Entry 6XQN (electron microscopy, 3.30 A resolution); this record covers chains B and I of the 9 polymer chains in the assembly.

== Chain B ==
Protein: Calcium uniporter protein
From: Tribolium castaneum
UniProt: D6WIX5 (D6WIX5_TRICA); residues 166-351 here correspond to UniProt positions 53-238 (UniProt number = residue number - 113)
Amino-acid sequence (203 residues; each row starts with the number of its first residue):
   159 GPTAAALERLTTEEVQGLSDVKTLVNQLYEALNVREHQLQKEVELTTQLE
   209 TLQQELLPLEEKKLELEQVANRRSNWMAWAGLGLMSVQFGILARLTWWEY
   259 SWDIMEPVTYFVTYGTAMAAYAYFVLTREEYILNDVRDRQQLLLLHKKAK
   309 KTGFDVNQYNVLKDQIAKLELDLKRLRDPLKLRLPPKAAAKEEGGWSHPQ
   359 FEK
Not modelled in the structure: 159-174, 301-311, 337-361
Sequence notes: expression tag (159-165, 352-361)
Ion coordination: Ca2+: Glu264 (shared with 1 residue of chain A; 1 residue of chain C; 1 residue of chain D)

== Chain I ==
Protein: Calcium uptake protein 1, mitochondrial
From: Homo sapiens
UniProt: Q9BPX6 (MICU1_HUMAN); numbering as in UniProt (aligned over 94-476)
Amino-acid sequence (394 residues; numbered 86 to 479; the number before each row is that of its first residue):
    86 GPTAAALEPHPEEKKKKRSGFRDRKVMEYENRIRAYSTPDKIFRYFATLK
   136 VISEPGEAEVFMTPEDFVRSITPNEKQPEHLGLDQYIIKRFDGKKISQER
   186 EKFADEGSIFYTLGECGLISFSDYIFLTTVLSTPQRNFEIAFKMFDLNGD
   236 GEVDMEEFEQVQSIIRSQTSMGMRHRDRPTTGNTLKSGLCSALTTYFFGA
   286 DLKGKLTIKNFLEFQRKLQHDVLKLEFERHDPVDGRITERQFGGMLLAYS
   336 GVQSKKLTAMQRQLKKHFKEGKGLTFQEVENFFTFLKNINDVDTALSFYH
   386 MAGASLDKVTMQQVARTVAKVELSDHVCDVVFALFDCDGNGELSNKEFVS
   436 IMKQRLMRGLEKPKDMGFTRLMQAMWKCAQETAWDFALPKQSNW
Not modelled in the structure: 86-104, 138-142, 177-183, 254-274, 445-479
Sequence notes: expression tag (86-93, 477-479)
Swiss-Prot annotation at these positions:
  - region: Lys99 to Lys110 (Polybasic region), Lys126 to Arg129 (K/R-ring), Arg259 to Arg263 (K/R-ring), Arg455 to Gln465 (C-helix region)
  - binding site (Ca(2+)): Asp231, Asn233, Asp235, Glu237, Glu242, Asp421, Asp423, Asn425, Glu427, Glu432
  - modified residue: Ser122 (Phosphoserine), Arg455 (Asymmetric dimethylarginine)
  - natural variant: Arg129 to Gln476 (deletion: In MPXPS), Arg129 (R129P: In MPXPS; uncertain significance), Arg185 (deletion: In MPXPS)
  - mutagenesis: Lys99 to Arg103 (Abolishes interaction with EMRE/SMDT1), Lys99 to Lys102 (Abolishes interaction with EMRE/SMDT1 while maintaining interaction with MICU2), Phe106 (F106A: Slightly decreased ability to inhibit MCU channel activity in absence of calcium), Tyr114 (Y114A: Decreased ability to inhibit MCU channel activity in absence of calcium), Arg117 (R117A: Slightly decreased ability to inhibit MCU channel activity in absence of calcium), Arg119 (R119E: Impaired interaction with MCU; R119K: Does not affect interaction with MCU), Tyr121 (Y121A: Decreased ability to inhibit MCU channel activity in absence of calcium), Lys126 to Arg129 (Abolished ability to inhibit MCU channel activity in absence of calcium; when associated with 259-E--E-263), Lys126 (K126A: Abolished ability to inhibit MCU channel activity in absence of calcium; K126E: Abolished ability to inhibit MCU in absence of calcium), Arg129 (R129A: Decreased ability to inhibit MCU channel activity in absence of calcium), Arg154 (R154K: Does not affect interaction with MCU; R154Q: Impaired interaction with MCU), Arg221 (R221A: Abolishes homooligomerization), 14 further mutagenesis entries in UniProt
What the authors report for this chain:
  - conformationally variable residues (order/disorder transition): Met258 to Leu274

== Interface between chain B and chain I ==
Pairs across the interface (7; chain B residue first):
  Trp255(B) - Arg117(I)
  Glu257(B) - Tyr121(I)  hydrogen bond (backbone-side chain)
  Tyr258(B) - Arg117(I)
  Ser259(B) - Arg117(I)
  Ser259(B) - Tyr121(I)
  Asp261(B) - Ser122(I)  hydrogen bond
  Asp261(B) - Lys126(I)  salt bridge
Other interface residues (no listed pair), chain B (6 interface residues in all): Thr254
Other interface residues (no listed pair), chain I (5 interface residues in all): Ile118
The authors on this interface:
  - specific contacts: Ser122(I)-Asp261(B) (hydrogen bond)
  - interface residues, chain B: Trp255(B), Tyr258(B), Ser259(B), Asp261(B)
  - interface residues, chain I: Arg117(I), Tyr121(I)

== In short ==
6 residues of chain B face 5 of chain I across their interface; the contacts include 2 hydrogen bonds and 1
salt bridge. Among the polar pairs are Asp261(B)-Lys126(I), Glu257(B)-Tyr121(I) and Asp261(B)-Ser122(I). The
paper describes a hydrogen bond between Ser122(I) and Asp261(B). The paper reports interface residues
Trp255(B), Tyr258(B) and Arg117(I) among others; conformational variability at Met258(I).
Chain B is Calcium uniporter protein (Tribolium castaneum) and chain I is Calcium uptake protein 1,
mitochondrial (Homo sapiens); the structure, Structure of a mitochondrial calcium uniporter holocomplex
(MICU1, MICU2, MCU, EMRE) in low Ca2+, was determined by electron microscopy, deposited together with 6XQO.
